Entry 4FMJ (X-ray diffraction, 2.40 A resolution); this record covers chains A and E of the 5 polymer chains in the assembly.

== Chain A (and E) ==
Protein: VP1
From: Merkel cell polyomavirus
Notes: chain E of this document is another copy of the same molecule, construct and numbering; everything in this record applies to it too
UniProtKB: C0JPK1 (C0JPK1_9POLY); residues 38-320 here correspond to UniProt positions 37-319 (UniProt number = residue number - 1)
Amino-acid sequence (289 residues; each row starts with the number of its first residue):
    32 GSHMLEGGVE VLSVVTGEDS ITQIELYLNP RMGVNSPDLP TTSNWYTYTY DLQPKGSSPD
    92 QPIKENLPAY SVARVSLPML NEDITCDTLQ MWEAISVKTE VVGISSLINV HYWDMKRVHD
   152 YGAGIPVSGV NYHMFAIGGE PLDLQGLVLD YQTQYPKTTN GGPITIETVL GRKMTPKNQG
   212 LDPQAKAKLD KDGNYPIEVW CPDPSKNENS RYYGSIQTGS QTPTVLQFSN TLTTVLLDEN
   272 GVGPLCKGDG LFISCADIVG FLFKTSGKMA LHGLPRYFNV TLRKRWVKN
Unresolved in the structure: 32-40, 72, 113-118, 190-192, 320 (chain E: 32-39, 113-117, 190-192, 320)
Sequence notes: expression tag (32-37)
From the paper describing this entry:
  - binding site for N-acetyl-alpha-neuraminic acid: Trp76, Tyr81, Asp82, Ser297, Lys299

== Interface between chain A and chain E ==
Contacting residue pairs (100):
  Leu83(A) - Gly153(E)
  Leu83(A) - Ala154(E)  hydrogen bond (backbone-backbone)
  Gln84(A) - Arg148(E)
  Gln84(A) - Tyr152(E)
  Gln84(A) - Gly153(E)
  Pro85(A) - Val141(E)
  Pro85(A) - His142(E)
  Pro85(A) - Tyr143(E)
  Pro85(A) - Met146(E)
  Pro85(A) - Arg148(E)  hydrogen bond (backbone-side chain)
  Pro85(A) - Gly153(E)
  Pro85(A) - Ala154(E)
  Pro85(A) - Gly155(E)
  Lys86(A) - Trp144(E)
  Lys86(A) - Arg148(E)  hydrogen bond (backbone-side chain)
  Gly87(A) - Trp144(E)  hydrogen bond (backbone-backbone)
  Ser88(A) - Trp144(E)
  Ser89(A) - Trp144(E)
  Asp91(A) - His142(E)  salt bridge
  Tyr163(A) - Ser136(E)
  Tyr163(A) - Phe259(E)
  Leu178(A) - Ser137(E)
  Leu178(A) - Pro306(E)  hydrophobic
  Leu180(A) - Tyr79(E)  hydrogen bond (backbone-side chain)
  Leu180(A) - Asn140(E)
  Leu180(A) - Tyr143(E)  hydrophobic
  Asp181(A) - Tyr143(E)
  Asp181(A) - Trp144(E)
  Tyr182(A) - Asn75(E)  hydrogen bond
  Gln183(A) - Asn75(E)  hydrogen bond
  Pro207(A) - Pro68(E)
  Pro207(A) - Ser74(E)
  Pro207(A) - Tyr77(E)
  Lys208(A) - Pro68(E)
  Gln210(A) - Asn75(E)  hydrogen bond (side chain-backbone)
  Gln210(A) - Tyr77(E)  hydrogen bond (side chain-backbone)
  Gln210(A) - Thr78(E)
  Gln210(A) - Tyr79(E)
  Gly211(A) - Asn60(E)
  Gly211(A) - Tyr77(E)
  Leu212(A) - Tyr58(E)
  Leu212(A) - Asn60(E)  hydrogen bond (backbone-side chain)
  Leu212(A) - Val133(E)  hydrophobic
  Leu212(A) - Pro306(E)
  Pro214(A) - Tyr58(E)
  Ile228(A) - Ser136(E)  hydrogen bond (backbone-side chain)
  Ile228(A) - Ile139(E)  hydrophobic
  Glu229(A) - Ser136(E)
  Glu229(A) - Ser137(E)
  Glu229(A) - Ile139(E)
  Glu229(A) - Asn140(E)  hydrogen bond
  Glu229(A) - His142(E)  salt bridge
  Trp231(A) - Ser136(E)  hydrogen bond (backbone-side chain)
  Cys232(A) - Gly134(E)  hydrogen bond (side chain-backbone)
  Cys232(A) - Ser136(E)
  Pro233(A) - Phe259(E)  hydrophobic
  Pro235(A) - Glu131(E)
  Pro235(A) - Val133(E)  hydrophobic
  Pro235(A) - Tyr308(E)  hydrogen bond (backbone-side chain)
  Ser236(A) - Glu56(E)
  Ser236(A) - Tyr308(E)
  Asn238(A) - Asn261(E)  hydrogen bond (backbone-side chain)
  Ser241(A) - Asn261(E)  hydrogen bond (backbone-side chain)
  Arg242(A) - Asn261(E)
  Tyr243(A) - Glu131(E)  hydrogen bond
  Tyr243(A) - Ser260(E)  hydrogen bond (backbone-side chain)
  Tyr243(A) - Asn261(E)  hydrogen bond (backbone-side chain)
  Tyr244(A) - Phe259(E)
  Tyr244(A) - Ser260(E)
  Tyr244(A) - Thr262(E)
  Gly245(A) - Gln258(E)
  Gly245(A) - Phe259(E)  hydrogen bond (backbone-backbone)
  Ser246(A) - Leu257(E)
  Ser246(A) - Phe259(E)
  Ile247(A) - Ile135(E)
  Ile247(A) - Leu138(E)  hydrophobic
  Ile247(A) - Ile139(E)  hydrophobic
  Ile247(A) - Thr255(E)
  Ile247(A) - Val256(E)
  Ile247(A) - Leu257(E)  hydrogen bond (backbone-backbone)
  Gln248(A) - Thr255(E)
  Thr249(A) - Leu138(E)
  Thr249(A) - Pro157(E)
  Thr249(A) - Val158(E)  hydrogen bond (side chain-backbone)
  Thr249(A) - Ser159(E)
  Thr249(A) - Pro254(E)
  Thr249(A) - Thr255(E)  hydrogen bond (side chain-backbone)
  Gly250(A) - Pro157(E)
  Ser251(A) - Val149(E)
  Thr253(A) - Pro254(E)
  Ile289(A) - Ile139(E)  hydrophobic
  Ser297(A) - Tyr152(E)
  Gly298(A) - His150(E)  hydrogen bond (backbone-side chain)
  Gly298(A) - Asp151(E)
  Gly298(A) - Tyr152(E)
  Gly298(A) - Gly153(E)
  Lys299(A) - Tyr152(E)
  Met300(A) - Val149(E)  hydrophobic
  Met300(A) - His150(E)
  Met300(A) - Ala154(E)
Also at the interface, not in a pair above, chain A (57 interface residues in all): Pro93, Asn97, Leu98, Tyr101, Lys147, Val161, Met165, Gln176, Val179, Tyr186, Phe292, Phe294
Also at the interface, not in a pair above, chain E (49 interface residues in all): Trp76, Leu293, His303, Leu305

== In short ==
The interface between chain A and chain E involves 57 residues on one side and 49 on the other, with 25
hydrogen bonds and 2 salt bridges. Polar pairs include Asp91(A)-His142(E), Glu229(A)-His142(E) and
Pro85(A)-Arg148(E). From the paper: a binding site for N-acetyl-alpha-neuraminic acid at Trp76(A), Tyr81(A)
and Asp82(A) among others.
Both chains are VP1 (Merkel cell polyomavirus). Entry 4FMJ (Merkel cell polyomavirus VP1 in complex with GD1a
oligosaccharide) was determined by X-ray diffraction (same publication as 4FMG, 4FMH and 4FMI).
